PDB entry 5B0Y | X-ray diffraction, 2.56 A resolution | chains A and I of the 10 polymer chains in the assembly

Chain A:
Molecule: Histone H3.2
Source organism: Homo sapiens
UniProt: Q71DI3 (H32_HUMAN); residues 0-135 here correspond to UniProt positions 1-136 (UniProt number = residue number + 1)
Amino-acid sequence (136 residues; each row starts with the number of its first residue; numbering starts at 0):
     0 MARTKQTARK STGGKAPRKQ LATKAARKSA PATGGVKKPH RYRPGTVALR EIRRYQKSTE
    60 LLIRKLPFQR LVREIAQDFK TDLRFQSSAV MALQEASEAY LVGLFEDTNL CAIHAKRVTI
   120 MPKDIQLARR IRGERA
Unresolved in the structure: 0-38, 135
Modified positions: Lys122 (N-6-crotonyl-L-lysine; KCR)
Swiss-Prot annotation at these positions:
  - modified residue: Arg2 (Asymmetric dimethylarginine), Thr3 (Phosphothreonine), Lys4 (Allysine), Gln5 (5-glutamyl dopamine), Thr6 (Phosphothreonine), Arg8 (Citrulline), Lys9 (N6,N6,N6-trimethyllysine), Ser10 (ADP-ribosylserine), Thr11 (Phosphothreonine), Lys14 (N6-(2-hydroxyisobutyryl)lysine), Arg17 (Asymmetric dimethylarginine), Lys18 (N6-(2-hydroxyisobutyryl)lysine), Lys23 (N6-(2-hydroxyisobutyryl)lysine), Arg26 (Citrulline), Lys27 (N6,N6,N6-trimethyllysine), Ser28 (ADP-ribosylserine), Lys36 (N6,N6,N6-trimethyllysine), Lys37 (N6-methyllysine), Tyr41 (Phosphotyrosine), Lys56 (N6,N6,N6-trimethyllysine) and 7 more in UniProt
  - lipidation: Lys18 (N6-decanoyllysine), Cys110 (S-palmitoyl cysteine)

Chain I:
Molecule: 146-nt DNA strand
Source organism: Homo sapiens
Sequence (146 nucleotides; each row starts with the number of its first residue):
     1 ATCAATATCC ACCTGCAGAT TCTACCAAAA GTGTATTTGG AAACTGCTCC ATCAAAAGGC
    61 ATGTTCAGCT GAATTCAGCT GAACATGCCT TTTGATGGAG CAGTTTCCAA ATACACTTTT
   121 GGTAGAATCT GCAGGTGGAT ATTGAT
Ion coordination: Mn2+ site 1 near DG68 (its only coordinating residue here); Mn2+ site 2 near DG121 (its only coordinating residue here); Mn2+ site 3 near DG134 (its only coordinating residue here)

Chain A / chain I interface:
Contacting residue pairs (25; chain A residue first):
  Arg40(A) with DT65(I), base contact; DT143(I), sugar contact
  Tyr41(A) with DT142(I), phosphate contact; DT143(I), phosphate contact
  Arg42(A) with DG68(I), salt bridge to the phosphate; DT143(I), hydrogen bond to the phosphate; DG144(I), salt bridge to the phosphate
  Pro43(A) with DA67(I), phosphate contact
  Thr45(A) with DT142(I), phosphate contact; DT143(I), hydrogen bond to the phosphate
  Arg63(A) with DG59(I), phosphate contact; DC60(I), salt bridge to the phosphate
  Arg72(A) with DC50(I), salt bridge to the phosphate
  Arg83(A) with DC49(I), base contact; DC50(I), hydrogen bond to the sugar
  Phe84(A) with DC49(I), sugar contact; DC50(I), hydrogen bond to the phosphate
  Gln85(A) with DC49(I), phosphate contact
  Ser86(A) with DC49(I), hydrogen bond to the phosphate
  Arg116(A) with DT70(I), phosphate contact; DG71(I), salt bridge to the phosphate
  Val117(A) with DT70(I), hydrogen bond to the phosphate
  Thr118(A) with DC69(I), phosphate contact; DT70(I), hydrogen bond to the phosphate
  Met120(A) with DG71(I), phosphate contact
Interface residues without a listed pair, chain A (17 interface residues in all): His39, Lys115

Overview:
17 residues of chain A face 13 of chain I across their interface, with 7 hydrogen bonds and 5 salt bridges.
Polar pairs include Arg83(A)-DC50(I), Arg42(A)-DT143(I) and Thr45(A)-DT143(I).
Chain A is Histone H3.2 and chain I is a 146-nt DNA strand, both from Homo sapiens; the structure, Crystal
structure of the nucleosome containing histone H3 with the crotonylated lysine 122, was determined by X-ray
diffraction (same publication as 5B0Z).
